PDB entry 7KDE | electron microscopy, 3.55 A resolution | chains B and O of the 18 polymer chains in the assembly

[Chain B]
Protein: HIV-1 Envelope Glycoprotein BG505 SOSIP.664 gp41
Organism: Human immunodeficiency virus 1
UniProt: Q2N0S6 (Q2N0S6_9HIV1); residues 512-664 here correspond to UniProt positions 509-661 (UniProt number = residue number - 3)
Amino-acid sequence (153 residues; numbered 512 to 664; the number before each row is that of its first residue):
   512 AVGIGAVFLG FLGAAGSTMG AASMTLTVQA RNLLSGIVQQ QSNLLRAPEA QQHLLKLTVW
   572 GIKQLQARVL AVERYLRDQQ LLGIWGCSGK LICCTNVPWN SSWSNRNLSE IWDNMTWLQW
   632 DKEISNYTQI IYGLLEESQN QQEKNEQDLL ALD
Disordered / not traced: 512-518, 547-568, 664
Construct notes: engineered mutation Pro-559 (Ile556 in Q2N0S6), Cys-605 (Thr602 in Q2N0S6)
Disulfides: Cys-598/Cys-604
Glycans and other covalent adducts: N-acetylglucosamine (NAG) linked to Asn-611, Asn-618; glycan linked to Asn-637

[Chain O]
Protein: 8ANC195 Fab Heavy Chain
Organism: Homo sapiens
Notes: antibody fragment or engineered binder
Amino-acid sequence (244 residues; each row starts with the number of its first residue; note: 1 number in that range is skipped by the numbering (no residue carries it; nothing is unmodelled there); a row labelled like 77A-77D holds insertion residues (77A, then the next letters in order)):
     1 QIHLVQSGTE VKKPGSSVTV SCKAYGVNTF GLYAV
   35A N
    36 WVRQAPGQSL EYIGQIW
    54 RWKSSASHHF RGRVLISAVD LTGS
77A-77D SPPI
    78 SSLEI
82A-82C KNL
    83 TSDDTAVYFC TTTSTYDR
100A-100L WSGLHHDGVMAF
   101 SSWGQGTLIS VSAASTKGPS VFPLAPSSKS TSGGTAALGC LVKDYFPEPV TVSWNSGALT
   161 SGVHTFPAVL QSSGLYSLSS VVTVPSSSLG TQTYICNVNH KPSNTKVDKR VEPKSCDKTH
   221 HHHHH
Disordered / not traced: 114-225
Disulfides: Cys-22/Cys-92

[How chain B and chain O interact]
Contacting residue pairs - 5 pairs, chain B then chain O:
  Leu-629(B) / Trp-100A(O)  hydrophobic
  Gln-630(B) / Asp-100G(O)  hydrogen bond
  Asp-632(B) / Trp-100A(O)
  Lys-633(B) / Arg-100(O)  hydrogen bond (side chain-backbone)
  Lys-633(B) / Asp-100G(O)  salt bridge
Other interface residues (no listed pair), chain B (5 interface residues in all): Glu-634
Other interface residues (no listed pair), chain O (4 interface residues in all): His-100F

[Overview]
The interface between chain B and chain O involves 5 residues on one side and 4 on the other; the contacts
include 2 hydrogen bonds and 1 salt bridge. Polar pairs include Lys-633(B)/Asp-100G(O), Gln-630(B)/Asp-100G(O)
and Lys-633(B)/Arg-100(O). N-acetylglucosamine is covalently linked to Asn-611(B) and Asn-618(B).
Here chain B is HIV-1 Envelope Glycoprotein BG505 SOSIP.664 gp41 (Human immunodeficiency virus 1) and chain O
is 8ANC195 Fab Heavy Chain (Homo sapiens). Entry 7KDE (BG505 SOSIP.664 in complex with the V3-targeting rhesus
macaque antibody 1485 and human gp120-gp41 interface antibody ...) was determined by electron microscopy.
